PDB entry 7E7Q | electron microscopy, 3.30 A resolution | chain A

[Chain A]
Name: Retinal-specific phospholipid-transporting ATPase ABCA4
Source organism: Homo sapiens
Notes: EC 7.6.2.1
UniProt: P78363 (ABCA4_HUMAN); residue numbers follow UniProt; this construct covers 1-2273
Amino-acid sequence (2317 residues; each row starts with the number of its first residue; numbers below 1 keep their minus sign (Met-20 is residue -20)):
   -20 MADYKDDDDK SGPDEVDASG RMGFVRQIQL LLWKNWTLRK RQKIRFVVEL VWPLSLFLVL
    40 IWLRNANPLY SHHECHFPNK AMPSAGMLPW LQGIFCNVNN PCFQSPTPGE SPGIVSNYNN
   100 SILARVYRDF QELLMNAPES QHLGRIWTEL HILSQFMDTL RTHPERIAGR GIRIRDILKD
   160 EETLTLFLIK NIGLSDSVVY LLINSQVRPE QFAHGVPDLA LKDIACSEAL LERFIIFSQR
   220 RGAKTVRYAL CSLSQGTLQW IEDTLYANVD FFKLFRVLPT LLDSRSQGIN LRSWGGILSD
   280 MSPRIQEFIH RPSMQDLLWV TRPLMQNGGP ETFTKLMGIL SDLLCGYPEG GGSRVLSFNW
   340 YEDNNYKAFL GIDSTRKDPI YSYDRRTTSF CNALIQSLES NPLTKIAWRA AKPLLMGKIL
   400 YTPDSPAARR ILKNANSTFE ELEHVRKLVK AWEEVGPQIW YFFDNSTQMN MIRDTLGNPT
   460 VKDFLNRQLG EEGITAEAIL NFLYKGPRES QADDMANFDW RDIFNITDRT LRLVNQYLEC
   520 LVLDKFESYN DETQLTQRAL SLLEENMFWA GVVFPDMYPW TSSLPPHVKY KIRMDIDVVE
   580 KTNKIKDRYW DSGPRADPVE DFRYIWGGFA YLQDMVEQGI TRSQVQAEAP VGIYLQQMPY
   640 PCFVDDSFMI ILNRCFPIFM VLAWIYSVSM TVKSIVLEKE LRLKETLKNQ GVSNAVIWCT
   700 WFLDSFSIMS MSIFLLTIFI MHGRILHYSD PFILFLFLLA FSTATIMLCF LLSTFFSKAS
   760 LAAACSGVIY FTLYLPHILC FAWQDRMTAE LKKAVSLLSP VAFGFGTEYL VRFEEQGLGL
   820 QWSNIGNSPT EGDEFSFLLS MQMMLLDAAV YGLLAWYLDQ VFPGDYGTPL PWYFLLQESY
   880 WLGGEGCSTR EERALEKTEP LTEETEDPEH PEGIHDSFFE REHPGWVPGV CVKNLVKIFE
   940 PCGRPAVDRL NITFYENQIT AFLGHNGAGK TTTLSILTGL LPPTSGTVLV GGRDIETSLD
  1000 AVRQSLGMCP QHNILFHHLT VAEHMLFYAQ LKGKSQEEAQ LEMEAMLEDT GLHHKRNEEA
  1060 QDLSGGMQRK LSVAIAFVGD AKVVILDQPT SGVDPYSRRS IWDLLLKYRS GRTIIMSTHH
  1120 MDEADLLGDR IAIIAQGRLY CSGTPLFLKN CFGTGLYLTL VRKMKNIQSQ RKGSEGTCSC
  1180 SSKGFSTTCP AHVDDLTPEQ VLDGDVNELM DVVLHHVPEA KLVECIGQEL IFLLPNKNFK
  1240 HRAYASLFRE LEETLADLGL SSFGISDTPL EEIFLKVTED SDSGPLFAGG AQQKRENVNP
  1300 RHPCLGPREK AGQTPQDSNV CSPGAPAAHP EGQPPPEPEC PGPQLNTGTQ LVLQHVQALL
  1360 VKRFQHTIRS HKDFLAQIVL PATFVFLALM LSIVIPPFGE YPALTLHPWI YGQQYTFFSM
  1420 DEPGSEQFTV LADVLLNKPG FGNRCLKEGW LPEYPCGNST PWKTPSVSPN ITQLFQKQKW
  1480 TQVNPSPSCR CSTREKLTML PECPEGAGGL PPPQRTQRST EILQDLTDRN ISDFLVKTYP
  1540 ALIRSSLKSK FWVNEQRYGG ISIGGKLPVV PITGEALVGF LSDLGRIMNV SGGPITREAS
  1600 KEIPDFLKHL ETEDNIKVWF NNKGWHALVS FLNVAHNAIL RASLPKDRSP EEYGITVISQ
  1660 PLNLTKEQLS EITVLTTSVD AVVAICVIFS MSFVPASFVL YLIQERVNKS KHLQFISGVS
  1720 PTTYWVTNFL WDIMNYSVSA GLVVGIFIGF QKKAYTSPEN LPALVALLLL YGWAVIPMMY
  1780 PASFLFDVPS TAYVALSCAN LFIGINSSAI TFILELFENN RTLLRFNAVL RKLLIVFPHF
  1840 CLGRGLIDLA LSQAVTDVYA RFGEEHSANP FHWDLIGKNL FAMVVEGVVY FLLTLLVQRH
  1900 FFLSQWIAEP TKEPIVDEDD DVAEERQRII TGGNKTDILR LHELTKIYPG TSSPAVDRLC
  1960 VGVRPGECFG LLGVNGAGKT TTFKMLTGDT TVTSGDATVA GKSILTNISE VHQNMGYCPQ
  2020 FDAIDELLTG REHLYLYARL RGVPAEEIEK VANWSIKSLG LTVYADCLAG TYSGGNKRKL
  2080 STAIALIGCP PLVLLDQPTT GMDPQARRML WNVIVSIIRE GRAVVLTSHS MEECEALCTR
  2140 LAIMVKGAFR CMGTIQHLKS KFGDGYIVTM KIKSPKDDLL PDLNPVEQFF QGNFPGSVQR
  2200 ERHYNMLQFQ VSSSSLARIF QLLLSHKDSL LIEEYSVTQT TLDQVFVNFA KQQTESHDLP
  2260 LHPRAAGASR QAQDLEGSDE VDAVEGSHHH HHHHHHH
Disordered / not traced: -20 to 0, 164-208, 219-230, 240-242, 335-360, 456-459, 472-475, 492-498, 879-914, 1163-1203, 1235-1238, 1254-1257, 1279-1336, 1902-1933, 2172-2182, 2225-2231, 2253-2296
Disulfides: Cys54-Cys81, Cys75-Cys324, Cys370-Cys519, Cys641-Cys1490, Cys1444-Cys1455, Cys1488-Cys1502
Glycans and other covalent adducts: N-acetylglucosamine (NAG) linked to Asn98, Asn415, Asn444, Asn504, Asn1457, Asn1469, Asn1588, Asn1662; glycan linked to Asn1529
Differences from the reference sequence: expression tag (-20 to 0, 2274-2296); engineered mutation Gln1087 (Glu in P78363), Gln2096 (Glu in P78363)
Ion coordination: Mg2+ site 1: Thr970, Gln1010 (together with ATP); Mg2+ site 2: Thr1979, Gln2019 (together with ATP)
Residues lining bound ligands:
  - ATP (adenosine-5'-triphosphate), molecule 1: Phe938, Cys941, Ala945, His964, Asn965, Gly966, Ala967, Gly968, Lys969, Thr970, Thr971, Gln1010, His1118, Thr2070, Ser2072, Gly2073, Gly2074, Gly2100
  - ATP, molecule 2: Lys1054, Asp1061, Leu1062, Ser1063, Gly1064, Gly1065, Met1066, Gly1091, Tyr1947, Ala1954, Val1973, Asn1974, Gly1975, Ala1976, Gly1977, Lys1978, Thr1979, Thr1980, Gln2019, Gln2096, His2128
Swiss-Prot annotation at these positions:
  - region: Val2244 to Ala2249 (Essential for ATP binding and ATPase activity)
  - binding site (Mg(2+)): Ser336, Asn338, Thr970, Thr1979
  - binding site (an N-all-trans-retinylidenephosphatidylethanolamine): Arg587, Arg653
  - binding site (ATP): Phe938, Gly966, Lys969, Thr971, Gln1010, Lys1054, Gly1064, Gly1065, His1118, Asn1974, Gly1975, Lys1978, Thr1979, Thr1980, Gly2073
  - site: Lys1309 (Cleavage)
  - modified residue: Thr901 (Phosphothreonine), Ser1185 (Phosphoserine), Thr1313 (Phosphothreonine), Ser1317 (Phosphoserine)
  - glycosylation (N-linked (GlcNAc...) asparagine): Asn98, Asn415, Asn444, Asn504, Asn1469, Asn1529, Asn1588, Asn1662
  - natural variant: Leu11 (L11P: In FFM), Lys13 to Trp15 (deletion: In STGD1), Asn14 (N14K: In STGD1; uncertain significance), Arg18 (R18P: In STGD1; uncertain significance; R18W: In STGD1), Gln21 to Asp2273 (deletion: In STGD1; uncertain significance), Arg24 (R24H: In STGD1; uncertain significance), Glu53 to Asp2273 (deletion: In CORD3; uncertain significance), Cys54 (C54Y: In STGD1), His55 (H55R: In CORD3; uncertain significance), Asn58 (N58K: In STGD1), Ala60 (A60E: In STGD1; A60T: In STGD1; A60V: In STGD1), Ser63 (S63P: In CORD3; uncertain significance), 312 further natural variant entries in UniProt
  - mutagenesis: Tyr345 (Y345A: Loss of N-Ret-PE-stimulated ATPase activity. No effect on basal ATPase activity; Y345C: Loss of N-Ret-PE-stimulated ATPase activity. No effect on basal ATPase activity ...), Arg587 (R587A: Loss of N-Ret-PE-stimulated ATPase activity. No effect on basal ATPase activity. Decreased N-retinylidene-phosphatidylethanolamine flippase activity ...), Gly863 (Reduced retinal-stimulated ATP hydrolysis), Pro940 (P940R: Decreases 11-cis-Retinal binding affinity by 50%), Asn965 (N965A: No significant effect on basal ATPase activity. Decreased N-Ret-PE-stimulated ATPase activity; N965D/K: Decreased N-Ret-PE binding to 50%-63% of wild-type values ...), Gly966 (G966D: Abolishes basal and retinal-stimulated ATP hydrolysis), Lys969 (K969M: Abolishes basal and retinal-stimulated ATP hydrolysis; K969M: Inhibits ATPase activity; when associated with M-1978. Decreases translocase activity; when associated with M-1978 ...), Cys1502 (C1502R: Moderately decreased protein abundance. Moderately decreased ATPase activity. Moderately decreased phospholipid translocase activity), Gln1703 (Q1703K: Decreased solubility. Loss of cytoplasmic vesicle localization. Severely decreased basal and N-Ret-PE-induced ATPase activity ...), His1838 (H1838R: Severely decreases solubility. Loss of cytoplasmic vesicle localization. Decreases basal ATPase activity below 50%. Severe decrease of N-Ret-PE-induced stimulation in ATPase activity ...), Asn1974 (N1974D/K/Y: Decreased basal ATPase activity and loss of N-Ret-PE-stimulated ATPase activity; N1974D: Decreased N-Ret-PE binding to 25% of wild-type values ...), Gly1975 (G1975D: Inhibition of retinal-stimulated ATP hydrolysis), 4 further mutagenesis entries in UniProt
From the paper describing this entry:
  - mutagenesis - R587A, R587A/R653C, R653C, E1087Q/E2096Q: abolished catalytic activity
  - mutagenesis - R24A/K672A/H1017A: decreased catalytic activity
  - mutagenesis - K1371A/Q1703A: unchanged catalytic activity
  - mutagenesis - W339A/Y340A, W339E/Y340E, Y345A/F348A, Y345E/F348E, S1677E/I1812E: abolished catalytic activity on ATR
  - mutagenesis - S1677A/I1812A: unchanged catalytic activity on ATR

[Overview]
Ligands of chain A: ATP. N-acetylglucosamine is covalently linked to Asn98, Asn415, Asn444, Asn504, Asn1457
and Asn1469 and 2 more. From the paper: W339A/Y340A, W339E/Y340E and Y345A/F348A, among others, abolish
catalytic activity on ATR; R587A, R587A/R653C and R653C, among others, abolish catalytic activity; 12
substitutions were tested in all.
Chain A is Retinal-specific phospholipid-transporting ATPase ABCA4 (Homo sapiens); the structure, Cryo-EM
structure of human ABCA4 in ATP-bound state, was determined by electron microscopy (same publication as 7E7I
and 7E7O).
